Entry 7K0Y (electron microscopy, 3.70 A resolution); this record covers chains A and G of the 7 polymer chains in the assembly.

Chain A:
Protein: DNA-dependent protein kinase catalytic subunit
Organism: Homo sapiens
Notes: EC 2.7.11.1
Reference sequence: P78527 (PRKDC_HUMAN); residue numbers follow UniProt; this construct covers 1-4128
Sequence (4128 residues; each row starts with the number of its first residue):
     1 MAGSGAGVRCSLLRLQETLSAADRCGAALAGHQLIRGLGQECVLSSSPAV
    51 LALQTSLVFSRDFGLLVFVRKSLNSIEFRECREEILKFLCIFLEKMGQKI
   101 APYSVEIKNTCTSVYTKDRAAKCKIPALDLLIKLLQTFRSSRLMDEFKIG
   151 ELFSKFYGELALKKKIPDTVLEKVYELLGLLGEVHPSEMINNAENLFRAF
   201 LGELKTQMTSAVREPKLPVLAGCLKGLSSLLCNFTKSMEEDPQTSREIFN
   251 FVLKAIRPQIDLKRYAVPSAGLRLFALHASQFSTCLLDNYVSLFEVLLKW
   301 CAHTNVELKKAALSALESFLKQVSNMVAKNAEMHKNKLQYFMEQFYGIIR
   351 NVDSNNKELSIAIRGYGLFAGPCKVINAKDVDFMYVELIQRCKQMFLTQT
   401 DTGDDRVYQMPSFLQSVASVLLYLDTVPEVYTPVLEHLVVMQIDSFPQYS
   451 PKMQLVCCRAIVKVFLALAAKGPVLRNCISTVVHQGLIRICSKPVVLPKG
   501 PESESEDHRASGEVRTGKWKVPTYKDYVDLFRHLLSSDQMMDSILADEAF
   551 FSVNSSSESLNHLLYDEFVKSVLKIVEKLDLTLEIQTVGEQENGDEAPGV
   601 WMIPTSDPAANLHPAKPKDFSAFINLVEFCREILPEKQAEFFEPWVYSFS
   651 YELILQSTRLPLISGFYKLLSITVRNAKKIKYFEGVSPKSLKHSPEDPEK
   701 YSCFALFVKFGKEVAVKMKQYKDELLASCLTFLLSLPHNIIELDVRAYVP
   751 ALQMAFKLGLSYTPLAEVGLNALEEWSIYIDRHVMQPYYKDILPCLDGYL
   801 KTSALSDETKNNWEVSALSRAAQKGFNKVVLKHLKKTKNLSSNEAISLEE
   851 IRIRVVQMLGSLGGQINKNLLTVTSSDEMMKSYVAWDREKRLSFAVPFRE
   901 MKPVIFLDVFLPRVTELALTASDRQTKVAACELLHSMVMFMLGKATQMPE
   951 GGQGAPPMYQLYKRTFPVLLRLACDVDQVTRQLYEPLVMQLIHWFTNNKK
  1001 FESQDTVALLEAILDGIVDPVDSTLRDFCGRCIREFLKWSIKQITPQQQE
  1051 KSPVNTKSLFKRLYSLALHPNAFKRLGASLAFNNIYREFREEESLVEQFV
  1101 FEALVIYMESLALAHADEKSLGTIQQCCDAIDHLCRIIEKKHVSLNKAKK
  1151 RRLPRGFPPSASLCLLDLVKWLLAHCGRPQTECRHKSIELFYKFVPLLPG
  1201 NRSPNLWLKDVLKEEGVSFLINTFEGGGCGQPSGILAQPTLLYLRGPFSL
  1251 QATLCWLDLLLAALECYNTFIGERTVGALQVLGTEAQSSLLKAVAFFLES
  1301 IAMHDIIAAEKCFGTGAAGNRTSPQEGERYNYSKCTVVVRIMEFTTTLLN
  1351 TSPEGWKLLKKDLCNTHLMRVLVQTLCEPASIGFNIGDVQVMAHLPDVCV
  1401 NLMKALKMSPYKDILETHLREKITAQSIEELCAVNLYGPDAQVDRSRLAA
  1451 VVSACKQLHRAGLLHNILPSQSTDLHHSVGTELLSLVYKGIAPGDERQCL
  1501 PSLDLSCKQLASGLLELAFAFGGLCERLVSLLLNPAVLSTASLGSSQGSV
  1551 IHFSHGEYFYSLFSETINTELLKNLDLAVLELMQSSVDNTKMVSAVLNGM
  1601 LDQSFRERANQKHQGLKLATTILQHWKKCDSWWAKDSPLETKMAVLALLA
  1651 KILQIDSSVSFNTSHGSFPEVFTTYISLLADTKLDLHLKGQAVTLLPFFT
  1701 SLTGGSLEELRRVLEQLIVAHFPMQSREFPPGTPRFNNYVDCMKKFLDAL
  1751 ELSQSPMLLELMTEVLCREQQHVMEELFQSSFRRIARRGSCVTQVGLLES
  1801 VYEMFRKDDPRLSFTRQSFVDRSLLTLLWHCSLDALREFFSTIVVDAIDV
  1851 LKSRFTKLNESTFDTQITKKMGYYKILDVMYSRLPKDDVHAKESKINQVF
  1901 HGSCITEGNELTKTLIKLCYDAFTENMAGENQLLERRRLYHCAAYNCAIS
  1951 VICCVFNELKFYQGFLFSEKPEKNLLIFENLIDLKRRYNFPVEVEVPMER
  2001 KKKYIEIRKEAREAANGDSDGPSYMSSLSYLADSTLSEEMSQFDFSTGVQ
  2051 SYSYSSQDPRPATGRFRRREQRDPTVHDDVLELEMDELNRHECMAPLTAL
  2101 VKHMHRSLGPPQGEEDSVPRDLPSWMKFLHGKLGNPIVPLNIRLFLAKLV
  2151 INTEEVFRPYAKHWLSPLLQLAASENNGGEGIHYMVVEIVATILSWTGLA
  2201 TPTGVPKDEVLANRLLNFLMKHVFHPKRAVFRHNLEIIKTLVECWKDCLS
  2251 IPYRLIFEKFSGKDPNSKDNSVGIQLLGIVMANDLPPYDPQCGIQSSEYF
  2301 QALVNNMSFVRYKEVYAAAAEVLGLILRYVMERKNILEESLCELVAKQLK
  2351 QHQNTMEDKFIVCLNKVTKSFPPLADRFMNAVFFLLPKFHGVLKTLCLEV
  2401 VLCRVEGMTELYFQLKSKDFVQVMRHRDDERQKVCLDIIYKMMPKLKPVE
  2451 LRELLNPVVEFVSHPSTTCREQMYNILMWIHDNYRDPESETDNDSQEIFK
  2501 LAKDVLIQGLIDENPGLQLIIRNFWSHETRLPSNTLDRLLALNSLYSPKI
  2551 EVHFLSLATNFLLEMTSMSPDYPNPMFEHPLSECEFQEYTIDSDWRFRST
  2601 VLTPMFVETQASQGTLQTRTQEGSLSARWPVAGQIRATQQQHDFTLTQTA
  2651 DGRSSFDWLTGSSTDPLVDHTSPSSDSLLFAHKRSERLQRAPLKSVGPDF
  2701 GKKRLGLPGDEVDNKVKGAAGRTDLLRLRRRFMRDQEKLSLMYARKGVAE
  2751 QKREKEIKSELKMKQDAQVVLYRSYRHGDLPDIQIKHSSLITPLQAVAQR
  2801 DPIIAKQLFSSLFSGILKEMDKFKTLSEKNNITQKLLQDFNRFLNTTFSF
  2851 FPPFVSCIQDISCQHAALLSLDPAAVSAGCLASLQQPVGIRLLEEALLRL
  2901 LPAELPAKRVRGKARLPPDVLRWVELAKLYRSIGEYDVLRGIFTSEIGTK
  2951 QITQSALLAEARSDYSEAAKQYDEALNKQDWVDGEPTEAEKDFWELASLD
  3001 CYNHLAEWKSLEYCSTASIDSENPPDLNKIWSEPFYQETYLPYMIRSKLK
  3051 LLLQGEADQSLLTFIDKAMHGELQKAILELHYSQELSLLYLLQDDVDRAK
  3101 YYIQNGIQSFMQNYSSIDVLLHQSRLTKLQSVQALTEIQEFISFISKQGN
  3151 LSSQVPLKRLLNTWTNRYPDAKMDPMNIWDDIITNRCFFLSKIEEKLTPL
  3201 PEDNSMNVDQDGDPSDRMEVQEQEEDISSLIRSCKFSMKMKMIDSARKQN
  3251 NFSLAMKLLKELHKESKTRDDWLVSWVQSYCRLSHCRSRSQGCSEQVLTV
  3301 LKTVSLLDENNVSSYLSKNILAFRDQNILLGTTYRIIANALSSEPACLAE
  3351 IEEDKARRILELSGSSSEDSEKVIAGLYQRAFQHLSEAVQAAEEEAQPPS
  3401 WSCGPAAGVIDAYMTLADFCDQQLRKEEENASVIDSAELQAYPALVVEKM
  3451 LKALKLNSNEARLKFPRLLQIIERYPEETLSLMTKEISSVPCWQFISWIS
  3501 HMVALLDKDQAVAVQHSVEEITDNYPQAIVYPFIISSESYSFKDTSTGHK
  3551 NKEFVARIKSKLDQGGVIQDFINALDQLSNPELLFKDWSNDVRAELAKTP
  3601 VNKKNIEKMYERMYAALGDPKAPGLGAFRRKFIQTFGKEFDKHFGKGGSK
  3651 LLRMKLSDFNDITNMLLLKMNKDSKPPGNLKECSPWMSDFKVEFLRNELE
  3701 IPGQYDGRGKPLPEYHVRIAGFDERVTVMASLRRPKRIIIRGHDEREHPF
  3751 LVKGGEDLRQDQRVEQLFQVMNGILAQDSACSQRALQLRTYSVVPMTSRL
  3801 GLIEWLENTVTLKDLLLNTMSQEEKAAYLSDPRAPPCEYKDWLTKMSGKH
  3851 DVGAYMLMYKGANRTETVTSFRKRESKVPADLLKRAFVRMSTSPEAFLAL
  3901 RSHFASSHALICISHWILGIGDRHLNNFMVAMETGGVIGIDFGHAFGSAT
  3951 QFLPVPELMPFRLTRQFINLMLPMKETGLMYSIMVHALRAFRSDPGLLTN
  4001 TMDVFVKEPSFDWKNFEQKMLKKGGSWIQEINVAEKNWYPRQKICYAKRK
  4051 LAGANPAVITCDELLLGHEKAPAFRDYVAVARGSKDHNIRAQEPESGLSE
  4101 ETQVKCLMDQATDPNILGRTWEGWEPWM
Unresolved in the structure: 1-6, 495-516, 547-556, 583-606, 686-699, 1231-1240, 1304-1322, 1495-1497, 1542-1549, 1995-1999, 2017-2081, 2109-2118, 2581-2783, 2900-2916, 3200-3225, 3362-3367, 3395-3405
Swiss-Prot annotation at these positions:
  - region: Leu-1503 to Leu-1538 (Interaction with C1D), Glu-2737 to Gln-2765 (May split the end of the DNA molecule, with the two strands separating around the region), Val-3728 to Arg-3734 (G-loop), Gly-3919 to Asn-3927 (Catalytic loop), Gly-3939 to Thr-3964 (Activation loop)
  - site: Asp-2020, Gly-2021 (Cleavage)
  - modified residue: Lys-117 (N6-acetyllysine), Ser-511 (Phosphoserine), Ser-687 (Phosphoserine), Lys-828 (N6-acetyllysine), Ser-841 (Phosphoserine), Ser-893 (Phosphoserine), Ser-1065 (Phosphoserine), Lys-1209 (N6-acetyllysine), Lys-1970 (N6-acetyllysine), Ser-2056 (Phosphoserine), Lys-2259 (N6-acetyllysine), Thr-2535 (Phosphothreonine), Thr-2609 (Phosphothreonine), Ser-2612 (Phosphoserine), Thr-2638 (Phosphothreonine), Thr-2647 (Phosphothreonine), Ser-2789 (Phosphoserine), Ser-3205 (Phosphoserine), Lys-3241 (N6-acetyllysine), Lys-3260 (N6-acetyllysine) and 6 more in UniProt
  - natural variant: Lys-263 (K263N: In a lung adenocarcinoma sample), Gly-500 (G500S: In a metastatic melanoma sample), Arg-1136 (R1136H: In a colorectal adenocarcinoma sample), Arg-1447 (R1447M: In a lung squamous cell carcinoma sample), Ala-1680 (A1680V: In a metastatic melanoma sample), Ser-2810 (S2810N: In a metastatic melanoma sample), Gly-2941 (G2941A: In a lung neuroendocrine carcinoma sample), Leu-3062 (L3062R: In IMD26), Ala-3574 (A3574V: In IMD26)
  - mutagenesis: Leu-1510 (L1510P: Loss of interaction with C1D), Glu-1516 to Leu-1517 (Loss of interaction with C1D), Thr-2609 (T2609A: Leads to radiation sensitivity and impaired DSB joining. Gives rise to reduced phosphorylation; when associated with A-2612), Ser-2612 (S2612A: Reduced phosphorylation; when associated with A-2609), Thr-2638 (T2638A: Alleviates phosphorylation, leaves a fully active enzyme with compromised cellular resistance to ionizing radiation without affecting DNA end joining; when associated with A-2647), Thr-2647 (T2647A: Alleviates phosphorylation, leaves a fully active enzyme with compromised cellular resistance to ionizing radiation without affecting DNA end joining; when associated with A-2638)
Reported in the primary citation:
  - binding site for the 24-nt DNA strand: Arg-2311
  - conformationally variable residues (loop rearrangement, order/disorder transition): Lys-801 to Ala-817, Asn-839 to Ile-846, Pro-4009 to Tyr-4039
  - post-translational modification sites: Ser-56, Ser-72, Thr-946, Ser-1003, Ser-3205, Thr-3950 (citing earlier work)
  - disease-associated variants - L3062R: decreased catalytic activity (citing earlier work)

Chain G:
Molecule: 16-nt DNA strand
Sequence (16 nucleotides; numbered 25 to 40; the number before each row is that of its first residue):
    25 AAGCAGTAGAGCATGC

Interface between chain A and chain G:
Residue-residue contacts (7):
  Arg-264(A) with DA32(G), base contact; DG33(G), phosphate contact
  Tyr-265(A) with DG33(G), hydrogen bond to the phosphate; DA34(G), hydrogen bond to the phosphate
  Asn-305(A) with DA34(G), phosphate contact
  Lys-520(A) with DC40(G), sugar contact
  Arg-2228(A) with DA37(G), salt bridge to the phosphate
Interface residues without a listed pair, chain A (8 interface residues in all): Gly-517, Lys-2001, Lys-2227
Interface residues without a listed pair, chain G (7 interface residues in all): DC36, DT38

Summary:
8 residues of chain A face 7 of chain G across their interface; the contacts include 2 hydrogen bonds and 1
salt bridge. Polar pairs include Tyr-265(A)/DG33(G), Tyr-265(A)/DA34(G) and Arg-2228(A)/DA37(G). From the
paper: a binding site for the 24-nt DNA strand at Arg-2311(A); L3062R of chain A reduces catalytic activity.
Chain A is DNA-dependent protein kinase catalytic subunit (Homo sapiens) and chain G is a 16-nt DNA strand;
the structure, Cryo-EM structure of activated-form DNA-PK (complex VI), was determined by electron microscopy
together with 7K17, 7K19, 7K1B, 7K1J, 7K1K and 7K1N from the same study.
